Entry 6PUZ (electron microscopy, 2.80 A resolution); this record covers chains A and C of the 6 polymer chains in the assembly.

# Chain A (and C)
Molecule: Chimeric Sso7d and HIV-1 integrase
Organism: Saccharolobus solfataricus (strain ATCC 35092 / DSM 1617 / JCM 11322 / P2)
Notes: chain C of this document is another copy of the same molecule, construct and numbering; everything in this record applies to it too
UniProtKB: chimeric construct of P39476, Q76353: residues -74 to -11 from P39476 (DN7D_SACS2) positions 1-64 (UniProt number = residue number + 75); residues 1-288 from Q76353 positions 1-288 (same numbers)
Chain sequence (383 residues; numbered -94 to 288; the number before each row is that of its first residue; numbers below 1 keep their minus sign (Met-94 is residue -94)):
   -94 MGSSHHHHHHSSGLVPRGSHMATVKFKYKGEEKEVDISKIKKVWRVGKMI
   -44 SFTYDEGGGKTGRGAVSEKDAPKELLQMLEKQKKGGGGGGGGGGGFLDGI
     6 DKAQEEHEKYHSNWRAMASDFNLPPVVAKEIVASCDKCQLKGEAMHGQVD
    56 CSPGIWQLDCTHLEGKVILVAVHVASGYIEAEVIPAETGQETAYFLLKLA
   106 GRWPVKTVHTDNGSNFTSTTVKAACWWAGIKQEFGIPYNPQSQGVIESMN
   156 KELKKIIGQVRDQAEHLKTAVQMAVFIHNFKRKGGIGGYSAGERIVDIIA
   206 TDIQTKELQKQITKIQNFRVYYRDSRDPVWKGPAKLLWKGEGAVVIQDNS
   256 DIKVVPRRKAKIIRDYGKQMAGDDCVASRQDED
Disordered / not traced: -94 to 0, 229-235, 270-288 (chain C: -94 to 212, 278-288)
Sequence notes: expression tag (-94 to -75); linker (-10 to 0)
Bound ions: Zn2+: His12, His16, Cys40, Cys43; Mg2+ site 1: Asp64, Asp116 (together with XXJ); Mg2+ site 2: Asp64, Glu152 (together with XXJ)
Residues lining bound ligands:
  - XXJ: Asp64, Cys65, Asp116, Asn117, Gly118, Ser119, Pro142, Tyr143, Pro145, Gln146, Glu152, Asn155
  - XXJ (4-azanyl-N-[[2,4-bis(fluoranyl)phenyl]methyl]-1-oxidanyl-2-oxidanylidene-6-[2-(phenylsulfonyl)ethyl]-1,8-naphthyridine-3-carboxamide): Asp64, Cys65, Asp116, Asn117, Gly118, Ser119, Pro142, Tyr143, Pro145, Gln146, Glu152
Swiss-Prot annotation at these positions:
  - modified residue (N6-methyllysine): Lys-70, Lys-68, Lys-14, Lys-12, Lys-11
What the authors report for this chain:
  - binding site for XXJ: Asn117, Tyr143

# Interface between chain A and chain C
Residue-residue contacts (60):
  Glu48(A) - Arg231(C)  salt bridge
  Ala49(A) - Arg231(C)
  Met50(A) - Arg231(C)
  Gln53(A) - Arg228(C)
  Gln53(A) - Asp229(C)  hydrogen bond (side chain-backbone)
  Gln53(A) - Ser230(C)
  Gln53(A) - Asp232(C)  hydrogen bond (side chain-backbone)
  Gln53(A) - Lys264(C)  hydrogen bond
  Val54(A) - Arg263(C)
  Asp55(A) - Arg263(C)
  Cys56(A) - Trp235(C)  hydrophobic
  Cys56(A) - Arg263(C)  hydrogen bond (backbone-backbone)
  Cys56(A) - Ala265(C)
  Ser57(A) - Arg263(C)
  Pro58(A) - Arg262(C)
  Val79(A) - Lys266(C)
  Ala80(A) - Lys266(C)
  Ile191(A) - Tyr226(C)  hydrogen bond (backbone-side chain)
  Ile191(A) - Ile268(C)  hydrophobic
  Gly192(A) - Asp270(C)
  Tyr194(A) - Arg269(C)  hydrogen bond (side chain-backbone)
  Tyr194(A) - Asp270(C)
  Tyr194(A) - Tyr271(C)  hydrogen bond (side chain-backbone)
  Asp202(A) - Ile268(C)
  Asp202(A) - Arg269(C)  hydrogen bond (side chain-backbone)
  Asp202(A) - Asp270(C)
  Asp202(A) - Tyr271(C)  hydrogen bond
  Ile203(A) - Ile268(C)  hydrophobic
  Thr206(A) - Phe223(C)
  Thr206(A) - Ile267(C)
  Thr206(A) - Ile268(C)
  Thr206(A) - Arg269(C)  hydrogen bond (side chain-backbone)
  Asp207(A) - Lys244(C)  salt bridge
  Gln209(A) - Phe223(C)
  Thr210(A) - Ile220(C)
  Thr210(A) - Phe223(C)
  Thr210(A) - Leu241(C)
  Thr210(A) - Lys244(C)
  Lys211(A) - Glu246(C)  salt bridge
  Leu213(A) - Lys219(C)
  Leu213(A) - Ile220(C)  hydrophobic
  Leu213(A) - Phe223(C)  hydrophobic
  Gln214(A) - Ile220(C)
  Gln214(A) - Trp243(C)  hydrogen bond
  Gln214(A) - Lys244(C)
  Gln216(A) - Gln216(C)
  Ile217(A) - Leu213(C)
  Ile217(A) - Gln216(C)
  Ile217(A) - Ile217(C)  hydrophobic
  Ile220(A) - Leu213(C)  hydrophobic
  Leu242(A) - Trp243(C)  hydrophobic
  Trp243(A) - Gln221(C)
  Trp243(A) - Leu242(C)  hydrophobic
  Trp243(A) - Ile257(C)  hydrophobic
  Val250(A) - Val250(C)  hydrophobic
  Val250(A) - Ile257(C)  hydrophobic
  Gln252(A) - Trp243(C)
  Ile257(A) - Ala248(C)  hydrophobic
  Ile257(A) - Val250(C)  hydrophobic
  Ile257(A) - Val259(C)  hydrophobic
Interface residues without a listed pair, chain A (36 interface residues in all): Ala205, Thr218, Gln221, Ala248, Val259
Interface residues without a listed pair, chain C (35 interface residues in all): Pro233, Gln252

# Overview
36 residues of chain A face 35 of chain C across their interface; the contacts include 11 hydrogen bonds and 3
salt bridges. Polar contacts include Glu48(A)-Arg231(C), Asp207(A)-Lys244(C) and Lys211(A)-Glu246(C). Ligands
of chain A: compound XXJ and XXJ. From the paper: a binding site for XXJ at Asn117(A) and Tyr143(A).
Chain A and chain C are both Chimeric Sso7d and HIV-1 integrase (Saccharolobus solfataricus (strain ATCC 35092
/ DSM 1617 / JCM 11322 / P2)); the structure, Structure of HIV cleaved synaptic complex (CSC) intasome bound
with magnesium and INSTI XZ446 (compound 4f), was determined by electron microscopy (same publication as 6PUT,
6PUW, 6PUY and 6V3K).
